Entry 3IPY (X-ray diffraction, 2.54 A resolution); this record covers chain B.

# Chain B
Molecule: Deoxycytidine kinase
Organism: Homo sapiens
Notes: EC 2.7.1.74
UniProtKB: P27707 (DCK_HUMAN); numbering as in UniProt (aligned over 20-260)
Sequence (241 residues; each row starts with the number of its first residue):
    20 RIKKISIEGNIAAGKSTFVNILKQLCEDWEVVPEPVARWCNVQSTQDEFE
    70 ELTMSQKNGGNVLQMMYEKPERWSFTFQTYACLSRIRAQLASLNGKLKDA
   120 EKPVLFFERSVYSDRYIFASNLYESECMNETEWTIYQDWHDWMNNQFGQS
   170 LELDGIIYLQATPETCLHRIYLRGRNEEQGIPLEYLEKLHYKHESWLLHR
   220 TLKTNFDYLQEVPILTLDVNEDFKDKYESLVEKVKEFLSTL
Not modelled in the structure: 61-76
Small-molecule neighbours:
  - B87 (4-(1-benzothiophen-2-yl)-6-[4-(2-oxo-2-pyrrolidin-1-ylethyl)piperazin-1-yl]pyrimidine), molecule 1: Ile30, Glu53, Val55, Tyr86, Phe96, Gln97, Ala100, Arg104, Arg128, Asp133, Phe137, Glu196, Glu197, Gly199, Ile200, Pro201, Tyr204
  - B87, molecule 2: Leu82, Met85, Tyr86, Pro89, Glu90, Phe96, Asn140, Leu141, Ser144, Cys146, Tyr204
  - D-malate (MLT): Asn29, Ile30, Ala31, Lys34, Ser35, Glu53, Val55, Ala56, Glu127, Arg128, Arg192, Arg194

# In short
Ligands of chain B: D-malate and compound B87.
Chain B is Deoxycytidine kinase (Homo sapiens); the structure, X-Ray structure of Human Deoxycytidine Kinase
in complex with an inhibitor, was determined by X-ray diffraction together with 3IPX from the same study.
